PDB entry 3TH7 | X-ray diffraction, 2.10 A resolution | chain A

# Chain A
Protein: Arginase-1
Organism: Homo sapiens
Notes: EC 3.5.3.1
UniProt: P05089 (ARGI1_HUMAN); residue numbers follow UniProt; this construct covers 1-322
Chain sequence (322 residues; numbered 1 to 322; the number before each row is that of its first residue):
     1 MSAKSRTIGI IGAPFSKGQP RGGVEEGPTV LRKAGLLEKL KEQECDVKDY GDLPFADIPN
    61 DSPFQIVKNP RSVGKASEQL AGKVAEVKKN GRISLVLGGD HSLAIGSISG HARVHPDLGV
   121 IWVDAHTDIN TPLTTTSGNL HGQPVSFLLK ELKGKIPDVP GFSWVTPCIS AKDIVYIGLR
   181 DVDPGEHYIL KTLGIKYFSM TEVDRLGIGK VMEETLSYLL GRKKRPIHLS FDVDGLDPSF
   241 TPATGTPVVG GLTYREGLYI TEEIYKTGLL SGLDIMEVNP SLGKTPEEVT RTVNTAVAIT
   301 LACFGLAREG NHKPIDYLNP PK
Unresolved in the structure: 1-5, 320-322
Metal / ion sites: Co2+ site 1: H101, D124, D128, D232; Co2+ site 2: D124, H126, D232, D234
Curated features (UniProtKB/Swiss-Prot):
  - binding site (Mn(2+)): H101, D124, H126, D128, D232, D234
  - binding site (substrate): H126 to N130, S137 to N139, D183, T246, E277
  - modified residue: K17 (N6-succinyllysine), S62 (Phosphoserine), S72 (Phosphoserine), K75 (N6-succinyllysine), S163 (Phosphoserine), S217 (Phosphoserine)
  - natural variant: I11 (I11T: In ARGIN), G27 (G27D: In ARGIN), G74 (G74V: In ARGIN), A125 (A125V: In ARGIN), T134 (T134I: In ARGIN), G138 (G138V: In ARGIN), R180 (R180T: In ARGIN), G235 (G235R: In ARGIN), R308 (R308Q: In ARGIN)
From the paper describing this entry:
  - Co2+ coordination: H101, D124, H126, D128, D232, D234

# Overview
H101, D124, D128 and D232 form the Co2+ site 1. D124, H126, D232 and D234 coordinate Co2+ site 2. UniProt
lists 6 Mn2+-binding residues and 11 substrate-binding residues. From the paper: Co2+ coordination by H101,
D124 and H126 among others.
Chain A is Arginase-1 (Homo sapiens); the structure, Crystal structure of unliganded Co2+2-HAI (pH 7.0), was
determined by X-ray diffraction together with 3THE, 3THH, 3THJ and 3TF3 from the same study.
